Entry 9GHK (X-ray diffraction, 1.42 A resolution); this record covers chains B and Q of the 3 polymer chains in the assembly.

[Chain B]
Molecule: Isoform 2 of Tyrosine-protein kinase Fyn
From: Homo sapiens
Notes: EC 2.7.10.2
Reference sequence: P06241 (FYN_HUMAN), isoform P06241-2; residue numbers follow UniProt; this construct covers 80-143
Amino-acid sequence (64 residues; numbered 80 to 143; the number before each row is that of its first residue):
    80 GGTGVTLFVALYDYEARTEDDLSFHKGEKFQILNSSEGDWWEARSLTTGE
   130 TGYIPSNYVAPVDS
Not modelled in the structure: 80-84, 142-143
Ion coordination: Na+: T97, E98, D100

[Chain Q]
Molecule: Tau peptide ARG-THR-PRO-SER-LEU-PRO-THR-PRO-PRO-THR
Amino-acid sequence (10 residues; each row starts with the number of its first residue):
     1 RTPSLPTPPT
Not modelled in the structure: 1-3

[Chain B / chain Q interface]
Residue-residue contacts (18):
  Y91(B) with P8(Q); P9(Q); T10(Q)
  Y93(B) with P6(Q), hydrophobic
  D118(B) with L5(Q)
  W119(B) with S4(Q), hydrogen bond; L5(Q); P6(Q)
  P134(B) with L5(Q), hydrophobic; P6(Q)
  S135(B) with L5(Q)
  N136(B) with L5(Q); P6(Q), hydrogen bond (side chain-backbone); P8(Q)
  Y137(B) with P6(Q), hydrophobic; T7(Q), hydrogen bond (side chain-backbone); P8(Q); P9(Q)
Other interface residues (no listed pair), chain B (9 interface residues in all): D92

[In short]
The interface between chain B and chain Q involves 9 residues on one side and 7 on the other, with 3 hydrogen
bonds. Among the polar pairs are W119(B)-S4(Q), N136(B)-P6(Q) and Y137(B)-T7(Q). T97(B), E98(B) and D100(B)
form the Na+ site.
Here chain B is Isoform 2 of Tyrosine-protein kinase Fyn (Homo sapiens) and chain Q is Tau peptide
ARG-THR-PRO-SER-LEU-PRO-THR-PRO-PRO-THR. Entry 9GHK (Crystal structure of Fyn SH3 domain/tau 214-220 peptide
complex) was determined by X-ray diffraction.
